4IHI - chain A; structure by X-ray diffraction, 2.25 A resolution.

== Chain A ==
Name: Delta-1-pyrroline-5-carboxylate dehydrogenase
Source organism: Mycobacterium tuberculosis
Notes: EC 1.5.1.12
UniProt: O50443 (O50443_MYCTU); residue numbers follow UniProt; this construct covers 1-543
Chain sequence (563 residues; numbered -19 to 543; the number before each row is that of its first residue; numbers below 1 keep their minus sign (Met-19 is residue -19)):
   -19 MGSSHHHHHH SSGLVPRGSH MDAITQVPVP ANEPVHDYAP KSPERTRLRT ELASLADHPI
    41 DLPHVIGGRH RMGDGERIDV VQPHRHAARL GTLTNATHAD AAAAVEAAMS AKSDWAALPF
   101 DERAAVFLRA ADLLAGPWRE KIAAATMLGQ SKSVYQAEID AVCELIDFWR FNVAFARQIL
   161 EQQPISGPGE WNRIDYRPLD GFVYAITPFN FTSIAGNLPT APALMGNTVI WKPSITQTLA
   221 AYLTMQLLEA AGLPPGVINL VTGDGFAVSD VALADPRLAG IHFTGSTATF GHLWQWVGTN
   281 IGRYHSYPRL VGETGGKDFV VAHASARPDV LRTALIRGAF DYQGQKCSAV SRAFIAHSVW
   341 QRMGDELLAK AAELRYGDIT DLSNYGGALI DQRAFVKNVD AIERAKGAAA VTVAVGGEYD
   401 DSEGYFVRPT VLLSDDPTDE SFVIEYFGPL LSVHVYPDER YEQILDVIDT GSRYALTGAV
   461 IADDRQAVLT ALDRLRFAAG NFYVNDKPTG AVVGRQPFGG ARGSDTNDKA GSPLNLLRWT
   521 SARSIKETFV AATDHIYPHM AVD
Not modelled in the structure: -19 to 0, 418-424, 543
Construct notes: expression tag (-19 to 0); engineered mutation Asp505 (Gly in O50443)
Residues lining bound ligands: NAD (nicotinamide-adenine-dinucleotide): Tyr184, Ile186, Thr187, Pro188, Phe189, Asn190, Phe191, Ile194, Lys212, Pro213, Ser214, Gly243, Asp244, Gly245, Phe246, Ser249, Phe263, Thr264, Gly265, Ser266, Thr269, His272, Leu273, Glu293, Thr294, Gly295, Gly296, Lys326, Cys327, Phe427, Leu456, Lys509

== Summary ==
Ligands of chain A: NAD.
Chain A is Delta-1-pyrroline-5-carboxylate dehydrogenase (Mycobacterium tuberculosis); the structure, Crystal
structure of the Delta-pyrroline-5-carboxylate dehydrogenase from Mycobacterium tuberculosis bound with NAD,
was determined by X-ray diffraction (same publication as 4IDM, 4IDS and 4JDC).
